PDB entry 2IGF | X-ray diffraction, 2.80 A resolution | chains H and P of the 3 polymer chains in the assembly

== Chain H ==
Name: IGG1-kappa B13I2 fab (heavy chain)
Source organism: Mus musculus
Notes: antibody fragment or engineered binder
Chain sequence (221 residues; each row starts with the number of its first residue; note: 18 numbers in that range are skipped by the numbering (no residue carries them; nothing is unmodelled there); a row labelled like 82A-82C holds insertion residues (82A, then the next letters in order)):
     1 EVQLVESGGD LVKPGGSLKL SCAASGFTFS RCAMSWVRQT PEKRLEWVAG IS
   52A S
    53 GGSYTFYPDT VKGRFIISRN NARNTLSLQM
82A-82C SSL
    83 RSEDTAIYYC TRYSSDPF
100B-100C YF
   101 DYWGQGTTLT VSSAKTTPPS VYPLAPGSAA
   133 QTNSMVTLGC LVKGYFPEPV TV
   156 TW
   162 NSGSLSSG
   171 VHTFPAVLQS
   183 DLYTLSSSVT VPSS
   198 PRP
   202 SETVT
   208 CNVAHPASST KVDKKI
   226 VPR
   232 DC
Sequence notes: conflict Gln-3 (Lys in S38864), Val-5 (Leu in S38864), Phe-27 (Leu in S38864), 29 further conflict positions vs the reference (S38864) not listed
Disulfides: Cys-22/Cys-92, Cys-142/Cys-208

== Chain P ==
Name: Peptide (residues 69-87 of myohemerythrin)
Reference sequence: P02247 (HEMM_THEZO); residue numbers follow UniProt; this construct covers 69-87
Chain sequence (19 residues; each row starts with the number of its first residue):
    69 EVVPHKKMHK DFLEKIGGL
Not modelled in the structure: 76-87
UniProt features mapped onto this chain:
  - binding site (Fe cation): His-73, His-77

== How chain H and chain P interact ==
Contacting residue pairs (22):
  Arg-31(H) with Val-70(P)
  Ala-33(H) with Pro-72(P), hydrophobic
  Ile-51(H) with Pro-72(P)
  Ser-52(H) with Glu-69(P), hydrogen bond; Val-70(P); Pro-72(P)
  Ser-52A(H) with Glu-69(P); Val-70(P), hydrogen bond (side chain-backbone)
  Gly-53(H) with Glu-69(P), hydrogen bond (backbone-side chain)
  Gly-54(H) with Glu-69(P)
  Ser-55(H) with Glu-69(P), hydrogen bond
  Tyr-56(H) with Glu-69(P); Val-71(P), hydrophobic
  Phe-58(H) with Val-71(P), hydrophobic; Pro-72(P); Lys-74(P)
  Tyr-95(H) with Pro-72(P); His-73(P), hydrogen bond
  Pro-99(H) with Val-70(P), hydrophobic; Pro-72(P); His-73(P), hydrogen bond (backbone-backbone)
  Phe-100(H) with His-73(P)
Interface residues without a listed pair, chain H (15 interface residues in all): Trp-47, Gly-50
Interface residues without a listed pair, chain P (7 interface residues in all): Lys-75

== In short ==
The interface between chain H and chain P involves 15 residues on one side and 7 on the other; the contacts
include 6 hydrogen bonds. Polar pairs include Ser-52(H)/Glu-69(P), Ser-52A(H)/Val-70(P) and
Gly-53(H)/Glu-69(P). UniProt lists Fe cation-binding residues His-73(P) and His-77(P) on chain P.
Here chain H is IGG1-kappa B13I2 fab (heavy chain) (Mus musculus) and chain P is Peptide (residues 69-87 of
myohemerythrin). Entry 2IGF (Crystal structures of an antibody to a peptide and its complex with peptide
antigen at 2.8 ...) was determined by X-ray diffraction together with 1IGF from the same study.
